Entry 2YBF (X-ray diffraction, 2.00 A resolution); this record covers chains A and B.

# Chain A
Molecule: Ubiquitin-conjugating enzyme E2 B
From: Homo sapiens
Notes: EC 6.3.2.19
Reference sequence: P63146 (UBE2B_HUMAN); residue numbers follow UniProt; this construct covers 1-152
Amino-acid sequence (152 residues; numbered 1 to 152; the number before each row is that of its first residue):
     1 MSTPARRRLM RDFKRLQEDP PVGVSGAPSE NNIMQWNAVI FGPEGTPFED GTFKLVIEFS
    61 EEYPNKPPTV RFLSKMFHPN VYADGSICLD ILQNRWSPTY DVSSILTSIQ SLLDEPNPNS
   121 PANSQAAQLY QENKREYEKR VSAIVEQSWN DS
Disordered / not traced: 1-2
Swiss-Prot annotation at these positions:
  - active site: Cys88 (Glycyl thioester intermediate)

# Chain B
Molecule: E3 ubiquitin-protein ligase RAD18
Notes: EC 6.3.2.-; fragment: rad6-binding domain, residues 340-366
Reference sequence: Q9NS91 (RAD18_HUMAN); residues 340-366 here = UniProt positions 340-366
Amino-acid sequence (27 residues; numbered 340 to 366; the number before each row is that of its first residue):
   340 SKYRKKHKSE FQLLVDQARK GYKKIAG
Disordered / not traced: 340, 362-366

# How chain A and chain B interact
Contacting residue pairs - 39 pairs, chain A then chain B:
  Gly23(A) - Ala357(B)
  Ser25(A) - Leu353(B)  hydrogen bond (side chain-backbone)
  Ser25(A) - Gln356(B)
  Ser25(A) - Ala357(B)
  Gly26(A) - Leu353(B)
  Ala27(A) - Leu353(B)
  Ser29(A) - Tyr342(B)  hydrogen bond
  Ser29(A) - His346(B)  hydrogen bond
  Ser29(A) - Glu349(B)  hydrogen bond
  Glu30(A) - Lys345(B)  salt bridge
  Glu30(A) - His346(B)  salt bridge
  Glu30(A) - Glu349(B)  hydrogen bond (backbone-side chain)
  Gln35(A) - Tyr342(B)  hydrogen bond
  Asn37(A) - Tyr342(B)  hydrogen bond
  Asn37(A) - Glu349(B)  hydrogen bond
  Asn37(A) - Phe350(B)
  Asn37(A) - Leu353(B)
  Ala38(A) - Phe350(B)
  Ala38(A) - Leu353(B)
  Val39(A) - Leu353(B)  hydrophobic
  Val39(A) - Val354(B)  hydrophobic
  Val39(A) - Ala357(B)  hydrophobic
  Phe41(A) - Val354(B)
  Phe41(A) - Ala357(B)  hydrophobic
  Phe41(A) - Arg358(B)
  Phe41(A) - Tyr361(B)  hydrophobic
  Gly42(A) - Tyr361(B)  hydrogen bond (backbone-side chain)
  Glu44(A) - Tyr361(B)
  Glu49(A) - Tyr361(B)
  Asp50(A) - Tyr361(B)  hydrogen bond (backbone-side chain)
  Lys54(A) - Phe350(B)
  Leu55(A) - Phe350(B)
  Leu73(A) - Tyr342(B)  hydrophobic
  Leu73(A) - Arg343(B)  hydrogen bond (backbone-side chain)
  Leu73(A) - Phe350(B)  hydrophobic
  Ser74(A) - Arg343(B)
  Asp151(A) - Arg343(B)  salt bridge
  Ser152(A) - Arg343(B)
  Ser152(A) - Lys347(B)
Other interface residues (no listed pair), chain A (26 interface residues in all): Pro20, Val22, Val24, Pro43, Val56
Other interface residues (no listed pair), chain B (16 interface residues in all): Lys344, Lys359, Gly360

# Overview
26 residues of chain A and 16 residues of chain B are in contact; the contacts include 11 hydrogen bonds and 3
salt bridges. Polar contacts include Glu30(A)-Lys345(B), Glu30(A)-His346(B) and Asp151(A)-Arg343(B). Curated
annotation (UniProt) lists active-site residue Cys88(A) on chain A.
Chain A is Ubiquitin-conjugating enzyme E2 B (Homo sapiens) and chain B is E3 ubiquitin-protein ligase RAD18;
the structure, Complex of Rad18 (Rad6 binding domain) with Rad6b, was determined by X-ray diffraction together
with 2YB6 from the same study.
